8CYE - chains P and Q of the 22 polymer chains in the assembly; structure by electron microscopy, 3.90 A resolution.

== Chain P (and Q) ==
Name: Flagellin
From: Escherichia coli O127:H6
Notes: chain Q of this document is another copy of the same molecule, construct and numbering; everything in this record applies to it too
Reference sequence: B7USU2 (FLIC_ECO27); residues 1-548 here = UniProt positions 1-548
Sequence (548 residues; row label = number of the first residue in the row):
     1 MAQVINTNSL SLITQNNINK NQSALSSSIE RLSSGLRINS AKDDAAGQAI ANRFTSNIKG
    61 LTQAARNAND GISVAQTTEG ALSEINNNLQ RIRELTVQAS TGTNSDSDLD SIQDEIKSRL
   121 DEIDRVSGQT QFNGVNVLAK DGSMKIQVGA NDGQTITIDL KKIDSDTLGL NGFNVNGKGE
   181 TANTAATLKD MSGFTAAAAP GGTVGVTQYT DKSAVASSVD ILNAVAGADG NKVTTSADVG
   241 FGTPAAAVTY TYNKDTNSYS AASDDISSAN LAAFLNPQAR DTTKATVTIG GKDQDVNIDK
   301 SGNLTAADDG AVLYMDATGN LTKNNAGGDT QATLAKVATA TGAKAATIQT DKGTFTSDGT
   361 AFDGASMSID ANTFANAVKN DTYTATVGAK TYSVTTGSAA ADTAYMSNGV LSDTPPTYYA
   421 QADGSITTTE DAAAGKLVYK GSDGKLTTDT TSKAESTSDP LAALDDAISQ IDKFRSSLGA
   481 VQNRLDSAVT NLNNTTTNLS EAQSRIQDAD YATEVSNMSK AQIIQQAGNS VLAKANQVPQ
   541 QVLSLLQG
Disordered / not traced: 1, 178-454, 548

== Chain P / chain Q interface ==
Contacting residue pairs (36; chain P residue first):
  Gln3(P) - Asn19(Q)  hydrogen bond
  Leu10(P) - Ser26(Q)
  Leu10(P) - Ile29(Q)  hydrophobic
  Thr14(P) - Ser33(Q)
  Asn17(P) - Ser33(Q)  hydrogen bond
  Asn17(P) - Ser34(Q)
  Arg37(P) - Arg66(Q)
  Arg53(P) - Asn133(Q)  hydrogen bond (side chain-backbone)
  Arg53(P) - Gly134(Q)
  Val148(P) - Arg125(Q)
  Gln154(P) - Arg125(Q)  hydrogen bond
  Gln154(P) - Gln129(Q)
  Thr155(P) - Arg125(Q)  hydrogen bond (backbone-side chain)
  Ile156(P) - Arg125(Q)
  Ala480(P) - Ser118(Q)
  Asn483(P) - Arg119(Q)
  Arg484(P) - Glu122(Q)
  Arg484(P) - Arg125(Q)
  Ser487(P) - Glu84(Q)  hydrogen bond
  Ser487(P) - Glu122(Q)
  Thr490(P) - Glu84(Q)
  Asn491(P) - Glu84(Q)
  Asn491(P) - Val126(Q)
  Asn494(P) - Gly80(Q)
  Asn498(P) - Gln76(Q)  hydrogen bond
  Asn498(P) - Thr77(Q)
  Glu501(P) - Gln76(Q)  hydrogen bond
  Arg505(P) - Arg66(Q)
  Arg505(P) - Asn69(Q)
  Arg505(P) - Ile72(Q)
  Ile506(P) - Arg66(Q)  hydrogen bond (backbone-side chain)
  Ile524(P) - Ser33(Q)
  Val531(P) - Ile29(Q)  hydrophobic
  Lys534(P) - Gln522(Q)  hydrogen bond
  Leu545(P) - Asn529(Q)
  Leu545(P) - Leu532(Q)  hydrophobic
Interface residues without a listed pair, chain P (35 interface residues in all): Ala2, Ile13, Ile50, Phe54, Asn151, Lys473, Ala488, Leu499, Ala502, Gln541
Interface residues without a listed pair, chain Q (31 interface residues in all): Glu30, Asp70, Ser73, Asn88, Asp114, Asp121, Gln131, Phe132

== Overview ==
The interface between chain P and chain Q involves 35 residues on one side and 31 on the other, with 10
hydrogen bonds. Polar pairs include Gln3(P)-Asn19(Q), Asn17(P)-Ser33(Q) and Arg53(P)-Asn133(Q).
Both chains are Flagellin (Escherichia coli O127:H6). Entry 8CYE (Cryo-EM asymmetric reconstruction of the
EPEC H6 bacterial flagellar filament Normal Waveform) was determined by electron microscopy, deposited
together with 8CVI, 8CWM and 8CXM.
